PDB entry 8SRM | electron microscopy, 4.46 A resolution (low resolution: residue-level contacts below are approximate; hydrogen-bond / salt-bridge calls are withheld) | chains C and E of the 6 polymer chains in the assembly

# Chain C
Name: Serine/threonine-protein kinase ULK1
Source organism: Homo sapiens
Notes: EC 2.7.11.1
UniProtKB: O75385 (ULK1_HUMAN); residues 836-1050 here = UniProt positions 836-1050
Sequence (215 residues; each row starts with the number of its first residue):
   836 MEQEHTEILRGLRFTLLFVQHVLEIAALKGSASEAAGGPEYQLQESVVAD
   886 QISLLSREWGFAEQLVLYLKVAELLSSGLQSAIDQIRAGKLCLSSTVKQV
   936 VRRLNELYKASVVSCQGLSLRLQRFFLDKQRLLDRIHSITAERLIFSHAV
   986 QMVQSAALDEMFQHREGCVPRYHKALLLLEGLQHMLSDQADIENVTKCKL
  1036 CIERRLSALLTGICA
Unresolved in the structure: 836-839, 1045-1050

# Chain E
Name: Autophagy-related protein 13
Source organism: Homo sapiens
UniProtKB: O75143 (ATG13_HUMAN), isoform O75143-4; residues 450-517 here correspond to UniProt positions 334-401 (UniProt number = residue number - 116)
Sequence (73 residues; row label = number of the first residue in the row):
   450 KPAFSKDDILPMDLGTFYREFQNPPQLSSLSIDIGAQSMAEDLDSLPEKL
   500 AVHEKNVREFDAFVETLQGSDEA
Unresolved in the structure: 450-461, 477-486, 517-522
Sequence notes: expression tag (518-522)
Curated features (UniProtKB/Swiss-Prot):
  - modified residue: S477 (Phosphoserine)

# How chain C and chain E interact
Contacting residue pairs - 11 pairs, chain C then chain E:
  Q965(C) - A489(E)
  L968(C) - S487(E)
  L968(C) - M488(E)
  L968(C) - A489(E)
  D969(C) - S487(E)
  D969(C) - A489(E)
  R970(C) - S487(E)
  I971(C) - S487(E)
  I971(C) - M488(E)
  N1029(C) - P474(E)
  R1040(C) - L463(E)
Also at the interface, not in a pair above, chain C (9 interface residues in all): H972, D1026
Also at the interface, not in a pair above, chain E (6 interface residues in all): L476

# Overview
9 residues of chain C face 6 of chain E across their interface.
Chain C is Serine/threonine-protein kinase ULK1 and chain E is Autophagy-related protein 13, both from Homo
sapiens; the structure, Structure of human ULK1 complex core (2:2:2 stoichiometry) of the ATG13(450-517)
mutant, was determined by electron microscopy, deposited together with 8SOI, 8SOR and 8SQZ.
